PDB entry 7KSZ | X-ray diffraction, 1.42 A resolution | chains A and D of the 4 polymer chains in the assembly

# Chain A
Protein: DNA-directed DNA/RNA polymerase mu
From: Homo sapiens
Notes: EC 2.7.7.7
Reference sequence: Q9NP87 (DPOLM_HUMAN); residue numbers follow UniProt; this construct covers 127-397, 410-494
Sequence (356 residues; each row starts with the number of its first residue; note: 12 numbers in that range are skipped by the numbering (no residue carries them; nothing is unmodelled there)):
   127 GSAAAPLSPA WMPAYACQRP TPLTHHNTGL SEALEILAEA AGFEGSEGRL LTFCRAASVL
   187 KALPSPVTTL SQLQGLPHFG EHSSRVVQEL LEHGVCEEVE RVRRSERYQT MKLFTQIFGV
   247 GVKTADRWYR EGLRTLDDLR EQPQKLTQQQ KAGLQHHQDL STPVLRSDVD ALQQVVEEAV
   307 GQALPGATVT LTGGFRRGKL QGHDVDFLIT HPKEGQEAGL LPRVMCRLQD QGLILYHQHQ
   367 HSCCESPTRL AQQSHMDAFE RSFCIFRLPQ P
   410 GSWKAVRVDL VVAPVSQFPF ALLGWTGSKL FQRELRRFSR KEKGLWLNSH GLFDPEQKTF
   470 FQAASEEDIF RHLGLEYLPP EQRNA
Unresolved in the structure: 127-137, 365-384
Sequence notes: conflict Ser128 (Pro in Q9NP87), Ala129 (Arg in Q9NP87), Ala130 (Lys in Q9NP87), Ala131 (Gly in Q9NP87), Gly410 (Pro in Q9NP87)
Swiss-Prot annotation at these positions:
  - region: Arg323 to Asp332 (Involved in ssDNA binding)
  - binding site (Mg(2+)): Asp330, Asp332, Asp418
  - site: Gly433 (Responsible for the low discrimination between dNTP and rNTP)
Glycans and other covalent adducts: 2,3-dihydroxy-1,4-dithiobutane (DTT) linked to Cys180
Metal / ion sites: Na+: Thr241, Ile243, Val246 (shared with 1 residue of chain P); Ca2+ site 1: Asp330, Asp332 (together with 2'-deoxyguanosine-5'-triphosphate); Ca2+ site 2: Asp330, Asp332, Asp418 (together with 2'-deoxyguanosine-5'-triphosphate) (shared with 1 residue of chain P)
Small-molecule neighbours: 2'-deoxyguanosine-5'-triphosphate (DGT): Thr241, Gln242, Gly319, Gly320, Arg323, Lys325, Gln327, Gly328, His329, Asp330, Asp332, Lys438
Reported in the primary citation:
  - mutagenesis - K438D (37- and 23-fold): decreased catalytic activity on 2'-deoxyguanosine-5'-triphosphate
  - mutagenesis - K438D: unchanged catalytic activity on presence of Mn2+
  - mutagenesis - R445A: increased catalytic activity on dGTP misinsertion
  - mutagenesis - K438D: decreased catalytic activity on Mg2+-dependent dGTP:At
  - mutagenesis - K438D (23-fold): decreased catalytic activity on :Ct insertion

# Chain D
Molecule: 4-nt DNA strand
Sequence (4 nucleotides; numbered 1 to 4; the number before each row is that of its first residue):
     1 GCCG

# Interface between chain A and chain D
Pairs across the interface (16):
  Ala140(A) - DG4(D)  phosphate contact
  Gly174(A) - DG1(D)  hydrogen bond to the base
  Arg175(A) - DG1(D)  phosphate contact
  Thr178(A) - DG1(D)  hydrogen bond to the base
  Thr178(A) - DC2(D)  sugar contact
  Phe179(A) - DG1(D)  sugar contact
  Pro203(A) - DC3(D)  phosphate contact
  His204(A) - DC2(D)  sugar contact
  His204(A) - DC3(D)  hydrogen bond to the phosphate
  Phe205(A) - DC3(D)  phosphate contact
  Gly206(A) - DC2(D)  hydrogen bond to the phosphate
  Glu207(A) - DC2(D)  hydrogen bond to the phosphate
  His208(A) - DG1(D)  salt bridge to the phosphate
  His208(A) - DC2(D)  hydrogen bond to the phosphate
  Ser209(A) - DG1(D)  phosphate contact
  Ser209(A) - DC2(D)  hydrogen bond to the phosphate
Also at the interface, not in a pair above, chain A (14 interface residues in all): Arg181, Leu202

# In short
14 residues of chain A face 4 of chain D across their interface; the contacts include 7 hydrogen bonds and 1
salt bridge. Polar pairs include Gly174(A)-DG1(D), Thr178(A)-DG1(D) and His204(A)-DC3(D). Chain A binds
2'-deoxyguanosine-5'-triphosphate. The paper reports that K438D of chain A reduces catalytic activity on
2'-deoxyguanosine-5'-triphosphate; R445A of chain A increases catalytic activity on dGTP misinsertion.
Here chain A is DNA-directed DNA/RNA polymerase mu (Homo sapiens) and chain D is a 4-nt DNA strand. Entry 7KSZ
(DNA Polymerase Mu, dGTP:At Pre-Catalytic Ground State Ternary Complex, 10 mM Ca2+ (960min)) was determined by
X-ray diffraction, deposited together with 7KSS, 7KST, 7KSU, 7KSV, 7KSW, 7KSX and 25 further entries.
